Entry 5J0T (X-ray diffraction, 2.00 A resolution); this record covers chains A and P of the 4 polymer chains in the assembly.

Chain A:
Name: DNA polymerase beta
From: Homo sapiens
Notes: EC 2.7.7.7, 4.2.99.-
Reference sequence: P06746 (DPOLB_HUMAN); residue numbers follow UniProt; this construct covers 1-335
Amino-acid sequence (335 residues; numbered 1 to 335; the number before each row is that of its first residue):
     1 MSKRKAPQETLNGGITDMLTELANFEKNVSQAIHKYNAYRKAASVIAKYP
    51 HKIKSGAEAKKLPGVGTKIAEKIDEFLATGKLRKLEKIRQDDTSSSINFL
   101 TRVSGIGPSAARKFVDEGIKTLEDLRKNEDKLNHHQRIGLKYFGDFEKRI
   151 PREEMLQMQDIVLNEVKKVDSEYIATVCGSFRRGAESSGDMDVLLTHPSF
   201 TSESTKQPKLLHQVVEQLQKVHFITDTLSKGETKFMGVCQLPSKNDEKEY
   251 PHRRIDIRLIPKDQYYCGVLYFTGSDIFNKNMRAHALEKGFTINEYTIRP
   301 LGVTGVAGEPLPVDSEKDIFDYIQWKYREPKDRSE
Not modelled in the structure: 1-5, 205-207
Bound ions: Na+ site 1: Ser-30, Ser-171; Na+ site 2: Lys-60, Leu-62, Val-65 (shared with 1 residue of chain D); Na+ site 3: Thr-101, Val-103, Ile-106 (shared with DG9(P) of chain P); Na+ site 4 near Thr-101 (its only coordinating residue here)
Curated features (UniProtKB/Swiss-Prot):
  - region: Arg-183 to Asp-192 (DNA-binding)
  - active site: Lys-72 (Nucleophile)
  - binding site (K(+)): Lys-60, Leu-62, Val-65, Thr-101, Val-103, Ile-106
  - binding site (Na(+)): Lys-60, Leu-62, Val-65, Thr-101, Val-103, Ile-106
  - binding site (dATP): Arg-149, Ser-180, Arg-183, Gly-189, Asp-190
  - binding site (dCTP): Arg-149, Ser-180, Arg-183, Gly-189, Asp-190
  - binding site (dGTP): Arg-149, Ser-180, Arg-183, Gly-189, Asp-190, Asp-192
  - binding site (dTTP): Arg-149, Ser-180, Arg-183, Gly-189, Asp-190
  - binding site (Mg(2+)): Asp-190, Asp-192, Asp-256
  - modified residue: Lys-72 (N6-acetyllysine), Arg-83 (Omega-N-methylarginine), Arg-152 (Omega-N-methylarginine)
  - cross-link (Glycyl lysine isopeptide (Lys-Gly)): Lys-41 (interchain with G-Cter in ubiquitin), Lys-61 (interchain with G-Cter in ubiquitin), Lys-81 (interchain with G-Cter in ubiquitin)
  - natural variant: Leu-22 (L22P: Found in a gastric cancer sample; uncertain significance), Tyr-39 (Y39C: Found in a gastric cancer sample; uncertain significance), Gly-118 (G118V: Decreased DNA-directed DNA polymerase activity), Arg-137 (R137Q: Decreased function in base-excision repair), Arg-149 (R149I: Decreased DNA-directed DNA polymerase activity), Asp-160 (D160N: Found in a gastric cancer sample; uncertain significance), Cys-239 (C239R: Found in a gastric cancer sample; uncertain significance), Lys-289 (K289M: Found in a colon cancer sample; uncertain significance), Asn-294 (N294D: Found in a gastric cancer sample; uncertain significance), Glu-295 (E295K: Found in a gastric cancer sample; uncertain significance)
  - mutagenesis: Phe-25 (F25W: No effect on 5'-dRP lyase activity. Decreased ssDNA binding), His-34 (H34G: Decreased 5'-dRP lyase activity. Decreased ssDNA binding), Lys-35 (K35A: Decreased 5'-dRP lyase activity. Decreased ssDNA binding. Loss of 5'-dRP lyase activity; when associated with A-68 and A-72. Decreased ssDNA binding; when associated with A-68 and A-72 ...), Tyr-39 (Y39F: No effect on 5'-dRP lyase activity; Y39Q: Abolishes DNA polymerase and 5'-dRP lyase activity), Lys-41 (K41R: Abolishes ubiquitination; when associated with R-61 and R-81), Lys-60 (K60A: Decreased 5'-dRP lyase activity. Decreased ssDNA binding), Lys-61 (K61R: Abolishes ubiquitination; when associated with R-41 and R-81), Lys-68 (K68A: No effect on 5'-dRP lyase activity. Decreased ssDNA binding. Loss of 5'-dRP lyase activity; when associated with A-35 and A-72. Decreased ssDNA binding; when associated with A-35 and A-72 ...), Glu-71 (E71Q: No effect on 5'-dRP lyase activity. No effect on structure shown by circular dichroism. No effect on ssDNA binding), Lys-72 (K72A: Severely reduced 5'-dRP lyase activity. Does not affect ssDNA binding. Loss of 5'-dRP lyase activity; when associated with A-35 and A-68. Decreased ssDNA binding ...), Glu-75 (E75A: Slightly decreased 5'-dRP lyase activity. Decreased ssDNA binding. No effect on structure shown by circular dichroism), Lys-81 (K81R: Abolishes ubiquitination; when associated with R-41 and R-61), 5 further mutagenesis entries in UniProt

Chain P:
Molecule: Primer Strand
Sequence (10 nucleotides; numbered 1 to 10; the number before each row is that of its first residue):
     1 GCTGATGCGA
Bound ions: Na+: DG9 (shared with Thr-101(A), Val-103(A), Ile-106(A) of chain A)

Interface between chain A and chain P:
Pairs across the interface (15):
  Val-103(A) / DG9(P)  phosphate contact
  Ser-104(A) / DG9(P)  phosphate contact
  Gly-105(A) / DC8(P)  sugar contact
  Gly-105(A) / DG9(P)  hydrogen bond to the phosphate
  Ile-106(A) / DG9(P)  phosphate contact
  Gly-107(A) / DC8(P)  hydrogen bond to the phosphate
  Pro-108(A) / DC8(P)  phosphate contact
  Ser-109(A) / DG7(P)  phosphate contact
  Ser-109(A) / DC8(P)  hydrogen bond to the phosphate
  Ala-110(A) / DC8(P)  hydrogen bond to the phosphate
  Lys-234(A) / DG9(P)  base contact
  Met-236(A) / DG9(P)  phosphate contact
  Met-236(A) / DA10(P)  sugar contact
  Arg-254(A) / DA10(P)  salt bridge to the phosphate
  Asp-256(A) / DA10(P)  sugar contact
Also at the interface, not in a pair above, chain A (15 interface residues in all): His-135, Asp-190, Arg-258

Summary:
15 residues of chain A and 4 residues of chain P are in contact, with 4 hydrogen bonds and 1 salt bridge.
Polar contacts include Gly-105(A)/DG9(P), Gly-107(A)/DC8(P) and Ser-109(A)/DC8(P).
Chain A is DNA polymerase beta (Homo sapiens) and chain P is Primer Strand; the structure, Binary complex
crystal structure of DNA polymerase Beta with G:A mismatch at the primer terminus, was determined by X-ray
diffraction, deposited together with 5J0O, 5J0P, 5J0Q, 5J0R, 5J0S, 5J0U and 16 further entries.
